4GH4 - chains B and C of the 4 polymer chains in the assembly; structure by X-ray diffraction, 3.00 A resolution.

# Chain B
Protein: capsid protein VP2
Organism: Foot-and-mouth disease virus - type A
UniProt: Q9Q2N8 (Q9Q2N8_9PICO); residue numbers follow UniProt; this construct covers 12-218
Sequence (207 residues; numbered 12 to 218; the number before each row is that of its first residue):
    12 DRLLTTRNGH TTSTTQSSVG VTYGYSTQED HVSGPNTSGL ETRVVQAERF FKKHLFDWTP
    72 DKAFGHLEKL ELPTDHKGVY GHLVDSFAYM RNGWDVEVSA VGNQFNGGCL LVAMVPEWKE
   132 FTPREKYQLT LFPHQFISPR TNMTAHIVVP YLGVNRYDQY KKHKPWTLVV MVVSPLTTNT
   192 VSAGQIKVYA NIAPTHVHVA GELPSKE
Construct notes: conflict Arg-13 (Ala in Q9Q2N8), Leu-14 (Ile in Q9Q2N8), Arg-135 (Ala in Q9Q2N8)

# Chain C
Protein: capsid protein VP3
Organism: Foot-and-mouth disease virus - type A
UniProt: Q9Q2N8 (Q9Q2N8_9PICO); residues 1-221 here correspond to UniProt positions 219-439 (UniProt number = residue number + 218)
Sequence (221 residues; each row starts with the number of its first residue):
     1 GIVPVACSDG YGGLVTTDPK TADPVYGMVY NPPRTNYPGR FTNLLDVAEA CPTFLCFDEG
    61 KPYVVTRTDE QRLLAKFDVS LAAKHMSNTY LSGIAQYYAQ YSGTINLHFM FTGSTDSKAR
   121 YMVAYVPPGV ETPPDTPEKA AHCIHAEWDT GLNSKFTFSI PYVSAADYAY TASDVAETTN
   181 VQGWVCIYQI THGKAEQDTL VVSVSAGKDF ELRLPIDPRS Q

# Interface between chain B and chain C
Contacting residue pairs - 41 pairs, chain B then chain C:
  Pro-46(B) with Asp-167(C)
  Asn-47(B) with Tyr-162(C); Val-163(C); Ser-164(C), hydrogen bond (backbone-backbone); Ala-165(C), hydrogen bond (side chain-backbone); Ala-166(C); Asp-167(C)
  Thr-48(B) with Tyr-162(C)
  Ser-49(B) with Tyr-162(C), hydrogen bond (side chain-backbone)
  Leu-51(B) with Ile-144(C), hydrophobic; Pro-161(C), hydrophobic; Val-163(C), hydrophobic
  Ala-99(B) with Pro-127(C), hydrophobic; Pro-128(C)
  Tyr-100(B) with Pro-128(C); Val-163(C); Ser-164(C); Ala-165(C)
  Asn-166(B) with Ala-165(C); Ala-166(C)
  Arg-167(B) with Ala-165(C); Asp-167(C), salt bridge
  Tyr-168(B) with Ala-165(C)
  Gln-170(B) with Thr-178(C)
  Lys-173(B) with Thr-178(C)
  Gly-212(B) with Pro-127(C)
  Glu-213(B) with Pro-127(C); His-142(C); Cys-143(C); Ile-144(C)
  Leu-214(B) with Pro-127(C), hydrophobic; Pro-128(C); His-142(C); Cys-143(C)
  Pro-215(B) with Val-126(C); Pro-134(C), hydrophobic; Lys-139(C); Cys-143(C)
  Ser-216(B) with Lys-139(C), hydrogen bond (backbone-backbone); His-142(C)
  Glu-218(B) with Lys-139(C)
Other interface residues (no listed pair), chain C (19 interface residues in all): Val-130, Ala-140, Gln-182

# Overview
Chain B and chain C form an interface of 18 and 19 residues respectively; the contacts include 4 hydrogen
bonds and 1 salt bridge. Among the polar pairs are Arg-167(B)/Asp-167(C), Asn-47(B)/Ala-165(C) and
Ser-49(B)/Tyr-162(C).
Here chain B is capsid protein VP2 and chain C is capsid protein VP3, both from Foot-and-mouth disease virus -
type A. Entry 4GH4 (Crystal Structure of Foot and Mouth Disease Virus A22 Serotype) was determined by X-ray
diffraction.
